PDB entry 2AQK | X-ray diffraction, 2.30 A resolution | chain A

[Chain A]
Protein: Enoyl-[acyl-carrier-protein] reductase [NADH]
From: Mycobacterium tuberculosis
Notes: EC 1.3.1.9
UniProt: P0A5Y6 (INHA_MYCTU); residues 1-269 here = UniProt positions 1-269
Chain sequence (269 residues; numbered 1 to 269; the number before each row is that of its first residue):
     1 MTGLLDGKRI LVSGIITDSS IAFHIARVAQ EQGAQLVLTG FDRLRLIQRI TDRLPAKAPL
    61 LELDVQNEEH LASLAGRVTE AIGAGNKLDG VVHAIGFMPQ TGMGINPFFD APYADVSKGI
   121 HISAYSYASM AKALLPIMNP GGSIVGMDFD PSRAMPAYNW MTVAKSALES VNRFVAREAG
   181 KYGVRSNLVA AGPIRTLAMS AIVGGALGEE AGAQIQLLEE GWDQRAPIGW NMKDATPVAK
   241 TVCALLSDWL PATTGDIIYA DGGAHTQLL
Unresolved in the structure: 1
Differences from the reference sequence: engineered mutation Ala94 (Ser in P0A5Y6)
Residues lining bound ligands: NADH (NAI; 1,4-dihydronicotinamide adenine dinucleotide): Gly14, Ile15, Ile16, Ser20, Ile21, Ala22, Phe41, Leu63, Asp64, Val65, Gln66, Ala94, Ile95, Gly96, Phe97, Ile122, Met147, Asp148, Phe149, Lys165, Ala191, Gly192, Pro193, Ile194, Thr196, Met199

[Overview]
Bound to chain A: NADH.
Chain A is Enoyl-[acyl-carrier-protein] reductase [NADH] (Mycobacterium tuberculosis); the structure, Crystal
structure of Isoniazid-resistant S94A Enoyl-ACP(CoA) reductase mutant enzyme from Mycobacterium tuberculosis
in complex with NADH, was determined by X-ray diffraction (same publication as 2AQ8, 2AQH and 2AQI).
